PDB entry 8JH4 | electron microscopy, 3.20 A resolution | chains B and T of the 23 polymer chains in the assembly

Chain B:
Name: DNA-directed RNA polymerase subunit beta
Organism: Komagataella phaffii
Notes: EC 2.7.7.6
UniProtKB: C4QZQ7 (C4QZQ7_KOMPG); residues 1-1227 here = UniProt positions 1-1227
Amino-acid sequence (1227 residues; each row starts with the number of its first residue):
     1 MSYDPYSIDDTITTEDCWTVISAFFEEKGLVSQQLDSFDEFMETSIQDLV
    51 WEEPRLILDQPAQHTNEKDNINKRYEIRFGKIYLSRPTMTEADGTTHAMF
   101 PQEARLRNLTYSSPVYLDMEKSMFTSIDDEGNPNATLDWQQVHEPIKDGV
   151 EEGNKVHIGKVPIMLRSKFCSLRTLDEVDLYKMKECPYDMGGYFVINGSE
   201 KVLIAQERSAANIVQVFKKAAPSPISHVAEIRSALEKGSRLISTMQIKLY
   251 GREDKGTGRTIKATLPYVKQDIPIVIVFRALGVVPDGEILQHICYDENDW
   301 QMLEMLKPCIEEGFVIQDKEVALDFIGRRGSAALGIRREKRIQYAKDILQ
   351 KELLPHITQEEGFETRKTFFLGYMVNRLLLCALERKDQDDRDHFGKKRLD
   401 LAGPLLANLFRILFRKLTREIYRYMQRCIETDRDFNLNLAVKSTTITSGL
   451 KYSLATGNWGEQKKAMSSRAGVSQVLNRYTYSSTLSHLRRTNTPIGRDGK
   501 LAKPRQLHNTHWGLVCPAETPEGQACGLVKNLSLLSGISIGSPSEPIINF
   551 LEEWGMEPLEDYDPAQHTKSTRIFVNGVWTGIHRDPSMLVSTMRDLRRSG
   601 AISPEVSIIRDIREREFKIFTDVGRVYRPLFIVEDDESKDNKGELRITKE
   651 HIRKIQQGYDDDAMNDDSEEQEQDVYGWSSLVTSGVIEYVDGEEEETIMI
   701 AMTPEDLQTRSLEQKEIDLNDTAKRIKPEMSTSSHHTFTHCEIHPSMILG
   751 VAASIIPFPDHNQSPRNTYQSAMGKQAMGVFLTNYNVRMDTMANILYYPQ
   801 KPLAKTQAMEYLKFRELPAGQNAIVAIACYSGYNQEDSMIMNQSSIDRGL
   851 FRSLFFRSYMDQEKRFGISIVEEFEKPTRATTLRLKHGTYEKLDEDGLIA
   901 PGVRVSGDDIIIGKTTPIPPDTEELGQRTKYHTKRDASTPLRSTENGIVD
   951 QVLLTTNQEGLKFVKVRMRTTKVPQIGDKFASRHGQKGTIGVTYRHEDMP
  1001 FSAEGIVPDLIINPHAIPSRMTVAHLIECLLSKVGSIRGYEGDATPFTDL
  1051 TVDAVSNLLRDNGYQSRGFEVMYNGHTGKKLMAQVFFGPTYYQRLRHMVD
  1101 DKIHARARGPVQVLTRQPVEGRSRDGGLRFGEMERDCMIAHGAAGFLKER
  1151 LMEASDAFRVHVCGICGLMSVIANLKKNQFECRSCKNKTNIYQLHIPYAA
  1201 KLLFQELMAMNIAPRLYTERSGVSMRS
Not modelled in the structure: 1-8, 129-152, 663-674, 712-718, 921-930, 1223-1227
Ion coordination: Zn2+: Cys1163, Cys1166, Cys1182, Cys1185

Chain T:
Molecule: 198-nt DNA strand
Organism: synthetic construct
Sequence (198 nucleotides; row label = number of the first residue in the row; numbers below 1 keep their minus sign (DA-72 is residue -72)):
   -72 ATCAGAATCCCGGTGCCGAGGCCGCTCAATTGGTCGTAGACAGCTCTAGC
   -22 ACCGCTTAAACGCACGTACGCGCTGTCCCCCGCGTTTTAACCGCCAAGGG
    28 GATTACACCCAAGACACCAGGCACGAGACAGAAAAAAACAACGAAAACGG
    78 CCACCACCCAAACACACCAAACACAAGAGCTAATTGACTGACGTAAGC
Not modelled in the structure: 106-125

How chain B and chain T interact:
Residue-residue contacts (19; chain B residue first):
  Ser199(B) with DG40(T), phosphate contact
  Lys201(B) with DA39(T), phosphate contact
  Arg423(B) with DA46(T), salt bridge to the phosphate; DG47(T), salt bridge to the phosphate
  Lys442(B) with DC45(T), salt bridge to the phosphate
  Ala455(B) with DG40(T), sugar contact
  Val475(B) with DA39(T), sugar contact
  Thr791(B) with DA38(T), phosphate contact; DA39(T), hydrogen bond to the phosphate
  Met792(B) with DC37(T), phosphate contact; DA38(T), phosphate contact
  Arg857(B) with DA38(T), salt bridge to the phosphate
  Arg942(B) with DA38(T), salt bridge to the phosphate
  Gly1121(B) with DC36(T), phosphate contact
  Arg1122(B) with DC36(T), hydrogen bond to the phosphate; DC37(T), salt bridge to the phosphate
  Leu1128(B) with DC35(T), phosphate contact
  Arg1129(B) with DA34(T), salt bridge to the phosphate; DC35(T), hydrogen bond to the phosphate
Also at the interface, not in a pair above, chain B (21 interface residues in all): Ile196, Tyr452, Thr456, Asp1101, Ser1123, Gly1127, Met1133
Also at the interface, not in a pair above, chain T (12 interface residues in all): DC33, DA41

Summary:
21 residues of chain B face 12 of chain T across their interface, with 3 hydrogen bonds and 7 salt bridges.
Polar contacts include Thr791(B)-DA39(T), Arg1122(B)-DC36(T) and Arg1129(B)-DC35(T). Cys1163(B), Cys1166(B),
Cys1182(B) and Cys1185(B) form the Zn2+ site.
Here chain B is DNA-directed RNA polymerase subunit beta (Komagataella phaffii) and chain T is a 198-nt DNA
strand (synthetic construct). Entry 8JH4 (RNA polymerase II elongation complex containing 60 bp upstream DNA
loop, stalled at SHL(-1) of the ...) was determined by electron microscopy, deposited together with 8JH2 and
8JH3.
